Entry 9C60 (electron microscopy, 3.80 A resolution); this record covers chains B and C of the 4 polymer chains in the assembly.

[Chain B (and C)]
Protein: Glutamate receptor ionotropic, kainate 2
Organism: Rattus norvegicus
Notes: chain C of this document is another copy of the same molecule, construct and numbering; everything in this record applies to it too
Reference sequence: P42260 (GRIK2_RAT); residues 1-908 here = UniProt positions 1-908
Sequence (908 residues; each row starts with the number of its first residue):
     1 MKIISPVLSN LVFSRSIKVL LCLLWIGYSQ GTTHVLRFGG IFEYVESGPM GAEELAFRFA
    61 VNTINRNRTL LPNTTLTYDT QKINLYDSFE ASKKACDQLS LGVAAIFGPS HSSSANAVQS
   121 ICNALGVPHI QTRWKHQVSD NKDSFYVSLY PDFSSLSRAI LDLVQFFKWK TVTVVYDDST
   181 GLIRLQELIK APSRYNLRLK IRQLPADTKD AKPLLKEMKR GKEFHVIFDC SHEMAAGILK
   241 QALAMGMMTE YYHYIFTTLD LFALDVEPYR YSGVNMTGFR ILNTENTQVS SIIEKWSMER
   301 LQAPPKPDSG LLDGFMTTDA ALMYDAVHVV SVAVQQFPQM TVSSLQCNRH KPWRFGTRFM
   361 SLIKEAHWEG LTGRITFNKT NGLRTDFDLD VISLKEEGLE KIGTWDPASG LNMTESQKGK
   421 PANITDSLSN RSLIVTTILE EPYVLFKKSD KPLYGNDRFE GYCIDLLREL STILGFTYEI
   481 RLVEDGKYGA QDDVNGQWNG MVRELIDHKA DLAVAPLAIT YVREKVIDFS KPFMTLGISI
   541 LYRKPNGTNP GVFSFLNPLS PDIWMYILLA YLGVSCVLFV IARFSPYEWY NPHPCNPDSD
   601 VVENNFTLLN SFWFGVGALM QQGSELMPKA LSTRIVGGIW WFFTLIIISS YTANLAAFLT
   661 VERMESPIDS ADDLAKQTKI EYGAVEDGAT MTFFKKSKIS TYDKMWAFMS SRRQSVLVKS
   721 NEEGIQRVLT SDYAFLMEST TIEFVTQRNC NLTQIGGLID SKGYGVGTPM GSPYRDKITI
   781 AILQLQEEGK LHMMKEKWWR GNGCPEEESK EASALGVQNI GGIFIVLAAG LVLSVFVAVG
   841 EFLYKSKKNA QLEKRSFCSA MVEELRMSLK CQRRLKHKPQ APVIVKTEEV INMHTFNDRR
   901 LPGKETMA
Not modelled in the structure: 1-32, 416-428, 585-631, 844-908 (chain C: 1-32, 416-426, 585-629, 837-908)
Disulfide bonds: Cys-96/Cys-347
Glycans and other covalent adducts: N-acetylglucosamine (NAG) linked to Asn-412, Asn-546, Asn-751
UniProt features mapped onto this chain:
  - binding site (L-glutamate): Pro-516, Ala-518, Arg-523, Ala-689, Thr-690, Glu-738
  - modified residue (Phosphoserine): Ser-846, Ser-868
  - glycosylation (N-linked (GlcNAc...) asparagine): Asn-67, Asn-73, Asn-275, Asn-378, Asn-412, Asn-423, Asn-430, Asn-546, Asn-751
  - cross-link: Lys-886 (Glycyl lysine isopeptide (Lys-Gly) (interchain with G-Cter in SUMO1))

[How chain B and chain C interact]
Residue-residue contacts (79; chain B residue first):
  Ile-519(B) / Lys-531(C)
  Ile-519(B) / Leu-783(C)  hydrophobic
  Thr-520(B) / Leu-783(C)
  Thr-520(B) / Glu-787(C)
  Tyr-521(B) / Ile-780(C)  hydrophobic
  Tyr-521(B) / Leu-783(C)
  Tyr-521(B) / Gln-784(C)
  Tyr-521(B) / Glu-787(C)
  Glu-524(B) / Thr-779(C)
  Glu-524(B) / Ile-780(C)
  Glu-524(B) / Leu-783(C)
  Lys-525(B) / Ile-780(C)
  Phe-529(B) / Lys-531(C)  hydrogen bond (backbone-side chain)
  Ser-530(B) / Lys-531(C)  hydrogen bond (backbone-side chain)
  Lys-531(B) / Ile-519(C)
  Lys-531(B) / Glu-524(C)  salt bridge
  Lys-531(B) / Phe-529(C)  hydrogen bond (side chain-backbone)
  Lys-531(B) / Ser-530(C)
  Lys-531(B) / Lys-531(C)
  Pro-532(B) / Pro-532(C)
  Thr-535(B) / Thr-535(C)
  Asn-557(B) / Leu-815(C)
  Pro-558(B) / Leu-815(C)
  Pro-558(B) / Val-817(C)
  Leu-559(B) / Val-817(C)  hydrophobic
  Ser-560(B) / Val-817(C)
  Ser-560(B) / Gln-818(C)
  Asp-562(B) / Gln-818(C)  hydrogen bond
  Ile-563(B) / Val-817(C)
  Ile-563(B) / Phe-824(C)  hydrophobic
  Tyr-566(B) / Phe-824(C)  hydrophobic
  Ile-567(B) / Phe-824(C)
  Ala-570(B) / Leu-827(C)  hydrophobic
  Val-577(B) / Leu-831(C)  hydrophobic
  Ser-632(B) / Ser-834(C)  hydrogen bond (side chain-backbone)
  Gly-638(B) / Tyr-571(C)
  Ile-639(B) / Leu-827(C)  hydrophobic
  Ile-639(B) / Gly-830(C)
  Trp-641(B) / Tyr-571(C)
  Phe-642(B) / Tyr-571(C)  hydrophobic
  Phe-643(B) / Ile-823(C)  hydrophobic
  Phe-643(B) / Phe-824(C)  hydrophobic
  Phe-643(B) / Leu-827(C)  hydrophobic
  Leu-645(B) / Ile-648(C)  hydrophobic
  Ile-646(B) / Ile-823(C)  hydrophobic
  Ser-649(B) / Tyr-651(C)
  Ser-649(B) / Thr-652(C)
  Thr-652(B) / Thr-652(C)
  Ala-653(B) / Leu-655(C)  hydrophobic
  Ala-653(B) / Ala-656(C)  hydrophobic
  Asn-654(B) / Leu-659(C)
  Asn-654(B) / Val-817(C)
  Ala-657(B) / Thr-660(C)
  Ala-657(B) / Arg-663(C)  hydrogen bond (backbone-side chain)
  Phe-658(B) / Arg-663(C)
  Phe-658(B) / Leu-815(C)  hydrophobic
  Val-661(B) / Thr-660(C)
  Val-661(B) / Arg-663(C)
  Glu-662(B) / Arg-663(C)
  Arg-663(B) / Arg-663(C)
  Lys-698(B) / Glu-788(C)
  Lys-698(B) / Met-793(C)
  Ile-699(B) / His-792(C)
  Tyr-702(B) / His-792(C)
  Asp-760(B) / Gln-786(C)
  Ser-761(B) / Gln-786(C)  hydrogen bond
  Arg-775(B) / Arg-775(C)
  Arg-775(B) / Asp-776(C)  salt bridge
  Asp-776(B) / Met-770(C)
  Ile-780(B) / Tyr-521(C)  hydrophobic
  Ile-780(B) / Glu-524(C)
  Ile-780(B) / Lys-525(C)
  Leu-783(B) / Ile-519(C)  hydrophobic
  Gln-784(B) / Tyr-521(C)
  Gln-786(B) / Ser-761(C)  hydrogen bond (side chain-backbone)
  Glu-787(B) / Thr-520(C)
  Glu-787(B) / Tyr-521(C)  hydrogen bond (side chain-backbone)
  Met-793(B) / Lys-698(C)
  Met-793(B) / Ile-699(C)
Also at the interface, not in a pair above, chain B (63 interface residues in all): Gly-573, Arg-634, Ile-635, Val-636, Trp-640, Ile-648, Ser-650, Thr-660, Ser-697, Ile-759, Glu-788, Gly-789, His-792
Also at the interface, not in a pair above, chain C (54 interface residues in all): Val-522, Phe-555, Ile-567, Phe-579, Met-664, Lys-696, Tyr-702, Ile-759, Lys-790, Ala-814, Asn-819

[In short]
Chain B and chain C form an interface of 63 and 54 residues respectively, with 9 hydrogen bonds and 2 salt
bridges. Polar contacts include Lys-531(B)/Glu-524(C), Arg-775(B)/Asp-776(C) and Phe-529(B)/Lys-531(C).
N-acetylglucosamine is covalently linked to Asn-412(B), Asn-546(B) and Asn-751(B).
Both chains are Glutamate receptor ionotropic, kainate 2 (Rattus norvegicus). Entry 9C60 (CryoEM structure of
kainate receptor Gluk2 in apo state) was determined by electron microscopy, deposited together with 9C5Y,
9C5Z, 9CAZ and 8GC5.
